8ABK - chains N and O of the 20 polymer chains in the assembly; structure by electron microscopy, 2.50 A resolution.

== Chain N ==
Molecule: Cytochrome b
Organism: Yarrowia lipolytica
UniProtKB: Q9B6D0 (CYB_YARLI); residues 1-385 here = UniProt positions 1-385
Amino-acid sequence (385 residues; numbered 1 to 385; the number before each row is that of its first residue):
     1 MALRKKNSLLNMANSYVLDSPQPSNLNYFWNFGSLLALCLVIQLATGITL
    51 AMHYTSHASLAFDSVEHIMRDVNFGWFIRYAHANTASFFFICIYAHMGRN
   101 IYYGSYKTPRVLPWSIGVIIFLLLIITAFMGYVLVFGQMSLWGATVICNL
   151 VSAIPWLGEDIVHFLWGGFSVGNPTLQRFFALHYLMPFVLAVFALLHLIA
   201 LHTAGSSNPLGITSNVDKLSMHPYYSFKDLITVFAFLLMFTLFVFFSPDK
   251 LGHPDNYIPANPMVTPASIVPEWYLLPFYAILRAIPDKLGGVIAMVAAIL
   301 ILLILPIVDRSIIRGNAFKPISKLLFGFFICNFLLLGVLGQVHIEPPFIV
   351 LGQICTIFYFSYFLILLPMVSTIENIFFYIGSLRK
Unresolved in the structure: 384-385
UniProt features mapped onto this chain:
  - binding site (heme b): His-82, His-96, His-183, His-197
  - binding site (a ubiquinone): His-202

== Chain O ==
Molecule: YALI0A17468p
Organism: Yarrowia lipolytica
UniProtKB: Q6CGP7 (Q6CGP7_YARLI); residues 1-330 here = UniProt positions 1-330
Amino-acid sequence (330 residues; row label = number of the first residue in the row):
     1 MRRRRIGVWPENRRVSRLWVSLSPRSCVTCPVPTNQNPPINNHHTPILTQ
    51 MFKAIPLRQALLGISSAVCAGATTTYYYTTKAEAMTAAEHGLHPAEYPWP
   101 QNGMLSTFDHASLRRGYQVYKEVCAACHSLDRIAWRNLVGVTHTTDEAKA
   151 FAEELEYDDEPDDEGNPRKRPGKLADYIPGPYPNEQAARAANQGALPPDL
   201 SLIAKARHGGADYIFALLTGYPDEPPAGVVLAPGMNYNPYFPGGGIGMAR
   251 TLFDGVVEYEDGTPATTSQMAKDVAAFLTWAAEPEHDERKKLGLKAIIVI
   301 SAMLGLSVYIKKFKWSPIKNRKFIYNPPKN
Unresolved in the structure: 1-84, 329-330

== Interface between chain N and chain O ==
Contacting residue pairs (72):
  Ser-24(N) / Trp-315(O)
  Ser-24(N) / Arg-321(O)
  Tyr-28(N) / Lys-311(O)
  Phe-62(N) / Arg-132(O)
  Phe-62(N) / Leu-202(O)  hydrophobic
  Asp-63(N) / Arg-132(O)  salt bridge
  Glu-66(N) / Arg-132(O)
  Glu-66(N) / Leu-202(O)
  Arg-70(N) / Arg-132(O)
  Arg-70(N) / Ile-133(O)
  Arg-70(N) / Ser-201(O)  hydrogen bond (side chain-backbone)
  Arg-70(N) / Leu-202(O)
  Arg-70(N) / Ala-281(O)  hydrogen bond (side chain-backbone)
  Arg-70(N) / Ala-282(O)
  Arg-70(N) / Pro-284(O)
  Asp-71(N) / Arg-136(O)  salt bridge
  Phe-74(N) / Leu-292(O)  hydrophobic
  Trp-76(N) / Glu-285(O)
  Trp-76(N) / Arg-289(O)
  Trp-76(N) / Leu-292(O)  hydrophobic
  Tyr-80(N) / Lys-205(O)  hydrogen bond
  Tyr-80(N) / Glu-285(O)
  Asp-217(N) / Arg-321(O)  salt bridge
  Leu-219(N) / Trp-315(O)  hydrophobic
  Leu-219(N) / Ile-318(O)  hydrophobic
  Tyr-224(N) / Lys-314(O)
  Tyr-224(N) / Trp-315(O)  hydrogen bond (backbone-side chain)
  Tyr-224(N) / Ile-318(O)  hydrophobic
  Tyr-225(N) / Trp-315(O)
  Phe-227(N) / Ile-310(O)  hydrophobic
  Phe-227(N) / Lys-314(O)
  Lys-228(N) / Lys-311(O)
  Ile-231(N) / Leu-304(O)
  Ile-231(N) / Ser-307(O)
  Ile-231(N) / Val-308(O)  hydrophobic
  Ile-231(N) / Lys-311(O)
  Phe-234(N) / Ile-300(O)
  Phe-234(N) / Met-303(O)  hydrophobic
  Phe-234(N) / Leu-304(O)  hydrophobic
  Leu-237(N) / Ile-300(O)
  Leu-238(N) / Ile-297(O)  hydrophobic
  Leu-238(N) / Ile-300(O)
  Leu-238(N) / Ser-301(O)
  Thr-241(N) / Gly-293(O)
  Thr-241(N) / Ala-296(O)
  Thr-241(N) / Ile-297(O)
  Thr-241(N) / Ile-300(O)
  Leu-242(N) / Met-104(O)  hydrophobic
  Leu-242(N) / Ile-297(O)  hydrophobic
  Phe-245(N) / Arg-289(O)  hydrogen bond (backbone-side chain)
  Phe-245(N) / Leu-292(O)  hydrophobic
  Phe-245(N) / Gly-293(O)
  Phe-246(N) / Met-104(O)
  Phe-246(N) / Lys-290(O)
  Phe-246(N) / Gly-293(O)
  Phe-246(N) / Leu-294(O)
  Phe-246(N) / Ile-297(O)  hydrophobic
  Pro-248(N) / Arg-289(O)
  Asp-249(N) / Lys-205(O)  salt bridge
  Pro-254(N) / Lys-205(O)
  Pro-254(N) / Ala-206(O)
  Pro-254(N) / Arg-207(O)
  Pro-254(N) / His-208(O)
  Tyr-257(N) / Leu-202(O)
  Tyr-257(N) / Lys-205(O)  hydrogen bond
  Tyr-257(N) / Ala-206(O)  hydrophobic
  Ile-258(N) / Ala-206(O)  hydrophobic
  Ile-258(N) / Arg-207(O)
  Pro-259(N) / Arg-132(O)
  His-343(N) / Met-85(O)  hydrogen bond
  His-343(N) / His-90(O)
  Glu-345(N) / Met-85(O)  hydrogen bond (side chain-backbone)
Other interface residues (no listed pair), chain N (37 interface residues in all): Met-69, Leu-230, Ala-235, Val-244, His-253
Other interface residues (no listed pair), chain O (37 interface residues in all): Tyr-177, Glu-283

== In short ==
Chain N and chain O each contribute 37 residues to their interface, with 8 hydrogen bonds and 4 salt bridges.
Polar pairs include Asp-63(N)/Arg-132(O), Asp-71(N)/Arg-136(O) and Asp-217(N)/Arg-321(O). UniProt lists 4 heme
b-binding residues and ubiquinone-binding residue His-202(N) on chain N.
Chain N is Cytochrome b and chain O is YALI0A17468p, both from Yarrowia lipolytica; the structure, Complex
III2 from Yarrowia lipolytica, decylubiquinol bound, b-position, was determined by electron microscopy (same
publication as 8AB6, 8AB7, 8AB8, 8AB9, 8ABA, 8ABB and 11 further entries).
